5AHJ - chains O and P of the 28 polymer chains in the assembly; structure by X-ray diffraction, 2.80 A resolution.

# Chain O
Name: Proteasome subunit alpha type-2
Source organism: Saccharomyces cerevisiae
Notes: EC 3.4.25.1
UniProtKB: P23639 (PSA2_YEAST); residue numbers follow UniProt; this construct covers 1-250
Sequence (250 residues; each row starts with the number of its first residue):
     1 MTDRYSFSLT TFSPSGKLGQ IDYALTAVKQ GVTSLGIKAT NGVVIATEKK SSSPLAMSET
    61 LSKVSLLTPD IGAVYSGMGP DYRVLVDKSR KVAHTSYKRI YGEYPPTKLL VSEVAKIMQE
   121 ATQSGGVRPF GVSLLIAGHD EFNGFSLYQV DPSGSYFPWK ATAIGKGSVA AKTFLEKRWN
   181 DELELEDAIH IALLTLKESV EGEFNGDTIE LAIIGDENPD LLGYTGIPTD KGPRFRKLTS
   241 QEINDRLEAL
Swiss-Prot annotation at these positions:
  - cross-link: Lys108 (Glycyl lysine isopeptide (Lys-Gly) (interchain with G-Cter in ubiquitin))

# Chain P
Name: Proteasome subunit alpha type-3
Source organism: Saccharomyces cerevisiae
Notes: EC 3.4.25.1
UniProtKB: P23638 (PSA3_YEAST); residues 0-257 here correspond to UniProt positions 1-258 (UniProt number = residue number + 1)
Sequence (258 residues; numbered 0 to 257; the number before each row is that of its first residue; numbering starts at 0):
     0 MGSRRYDSRT TIFSPEGRLY QVEYALESIS HAGTAIGIMA SDGIVLAAER KVTSTLLEQD
    60 TSTEKLYKLN DKIAVAVAGL TADAEILINT ARIHAQNYLK TYNEDIPVEI LVRRLSDIKQ
   120 GYTQHGGLRP FGVSFIYAGY DDRYGYQLYT SNPSGNYTGW KAISVGANTS AAQTLLQMDY
   180 KDDMKVDDAI ELALKTLSKT TDSSALTYDR LEFATIRKGA NDGEVYQKIF KPQEIKDILV
   240 KTGITKKDED EEADEDMK
Disordered / not traced: 0, 245-257
Swiss-Prot annotation at these positions:
  - cross-link (Glycyl lysine isopeptide (Lys-Gly)): Lys99 (interchain with G-Cter in ubiquitin), Lys198 (interchain with G-Cter in ubiquitin), Lys230 (interchain with G-Cter in ubiquitin)

# How chain O and chain P interact
Residue-residue contacts (61):
  Arg4(O) with Ser2(P), hydrogen bond (backbone-side chain)
  Tyr5(O) with Ser2(P); Tyr5(P)
  Ser6(O) with Gly125(P); Leu127(P)
  Phe7(O) with Ser2(P); Tyr5(P); Asp6(P); Gly126(P)
  Ser8(O) with Gly126(P), hydrogen bond (backbone-backbone); Leu127(P); Arg128(P), hydrogen bond (side chain-backbone)
  Thr10(O) with Arg128(P)
  Thr11(O) with Ser7(P); Thr9(P); Gln20(P)
  Phe12(O) with Gln20(P); Tyr23(P); Ala24(P), hydrophobic; Ser27(P); Arg128(P); Pro129(P); Gly131(P)
  Ser13(O) with Tyr23(P)
  Pro14(O) with Tyr23(P), hydrophobic; Glu26(P)
  Ser15(O) with Glu26(P); His30(P)
  Gly16(O) with Tyr23(P); Ser27(P), hydrogen bond (backbone-side chain)
  Lys38(O) with Glu57(P), salt bridge
  Ser112(O) with Glu84(P)
  Lys116(O) with Ile85(P)
  Gln119(O) with Ala81(P); Asp82(P), hydrogen bond; Ile85(P); Arg128(P)
  Thr122(O) with Arg128(P), hydrogen bond (backbone-side chain)
  Gln123(O) with Tyr121(P); Leu127(P); Arg128(P), hydrogen bond (side chain-backbone); Phe130(P)
  Gly125(O) with Leu127(P)
  Ser153(O) with Ala81(P)
  Gly154(O) with Ala81(P)
  Ser155(O) with Ala81(P)
  Tyr156(O) with Glu84(P), hydrogen bond
  Phe157(O) with Leu56(P), hydrophobic
  Pro158(O) with Leu56(P); Glu57(P), hydrogen bond (backbone-backbone); Thr60(P); Ser61(P)
  Trp159(O) with Ser53(P); Leu55(P); Leu56(P)
  Lys160(O) with Thr54(P); Leu55(P), hydrogen bond (backbone-backbone); Leu56(P); Glu57(P)
  Ala161(O) with Leu55(P)
  Glu176(O) with Thr54(P)
Also at the interface, not in a pair above, chain O (34 interface residues in all): Leu18, Ser124, Tyr148, Leu175, Trp179
Also at the interface, not in a pair above, chain P (31 interface residues in all): Leu79

# Summary
34 residues of chain O face 31 of chain P across their interface, with 10 hydrogen bonds and 1 salt bridge.
Among the polar pairs are Lys38(O)-Glu57(P), Arg4(O)-Ser2(P) and Ser8(O)-Arg128(P).
Here chain O is Proteasome subunit alpha type-2 and chain P is Proteasome subunit alpha type-3, both from
Saccharomyces cerevisiae. Entry 5AHJ (Yeast 20S proteasome in complex with Macyranone A) was determined by
X-ray diffraction.
